PDB entry 2C65 | X-ray diffraction, 1.70 A resolution | chains A and B

== Chain A (and B) ==
Protein: Amine oxidase [flavin-containing] B
From: Homo sapiens
Notes: EC 1.4.3.4; chain B of this document is another copy of the same molecule, construct and numbering; everything in this record applies to it too
Reference sequence: P27338 (AOFB_HUMAN); residues 2-520 here correspond to UniProt positions 1-519 (UniProt number = residue number - 1)
Sequence (520 residues; each row starts with the number of its first residue):
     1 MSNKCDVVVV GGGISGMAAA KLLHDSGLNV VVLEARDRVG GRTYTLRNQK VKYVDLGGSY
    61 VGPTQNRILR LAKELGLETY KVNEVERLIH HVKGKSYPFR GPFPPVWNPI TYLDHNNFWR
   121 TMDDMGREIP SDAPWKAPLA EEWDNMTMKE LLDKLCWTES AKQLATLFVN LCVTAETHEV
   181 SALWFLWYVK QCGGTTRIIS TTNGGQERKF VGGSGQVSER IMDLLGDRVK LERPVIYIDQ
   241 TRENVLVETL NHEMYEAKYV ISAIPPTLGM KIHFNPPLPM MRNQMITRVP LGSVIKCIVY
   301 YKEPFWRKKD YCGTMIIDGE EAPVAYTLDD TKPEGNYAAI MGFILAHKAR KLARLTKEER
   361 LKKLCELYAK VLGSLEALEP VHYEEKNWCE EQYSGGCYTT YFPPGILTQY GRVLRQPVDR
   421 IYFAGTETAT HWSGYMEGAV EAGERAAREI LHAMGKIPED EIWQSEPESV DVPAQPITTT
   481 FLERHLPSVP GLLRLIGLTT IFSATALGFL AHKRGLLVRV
Unresolved in the structure: 1-2, 502-520 (chain B: 1-2, 497-520)
Covalent attachments: flavin-adenine dinucleotide (FAD) linked to C397
Small-molecule neighbours: 4CR / FAD: V10, G11, G12, G13, I14, S15, G16, L33, E34, A35, R36, G40, G41, R42, T43, L56, G57, G58, S59, Y60, P104, W119, L167, F168, L171, C172, I198, I199, Q206, R233, P234, V235, A263, I264, P265, L268, I272, V294, K296, I316, Y326, F343, W388, Y393, Y398, G425, T426, G434, Y435, M436, A439
From the paper describing this entry:
  - conformationally variable residues (side-chain flip): I199

== How chain A and chain B interact ==
Pairs across the interface - 93 pairs, chain A then chain B:
  N145(A) - K149(B)
  N145(A) - H178(B)  hydrogen bond
  K149(A) - N145(B)
  E150(A) - E150(B)
  H178(A) - N145(B)  hydrogen bond
  H178(A) - P404(B)
  H178(A) - G405(B)
  E179(A) - P404(B)
  V235(A) - H273(B)
  I236(A) - I236(B)  hydrophobic
  I236(A) - H273(B)
  Y237(A) - L250(B)  hydrophobic
  E248(A) - H252(B)  salt bridge
  L250(A) - Y237(B)  hydrophobic
  H252(A) - E248(B)  salt bridge
  H252(A) - H252(B)  hydrogen bond
  T267(A) - M270(B)
  L268(A) - M270(B)  hydrophobic
  M270(A) - T267(B)
  M270(A) - L268(B)  hydrophobic
  M270(A) - M270(B)  hydrophobic
  M270(A) - K271(B)  hydrogen bond (backbone-side chain)
  K271(A) - M270(B)  hydrogen bond (side chain-backbone)
  K271(A) - I272(B)  hydrogen bond (side chain-backbone)
  K271(A) - H273(B)  hydrogen bond (backbone-side chain)
  I272(A) - K271(B)  hydrogen bond (backbone-side chain)
  I272(A) - Q392(B)
  H273(A) - V235(B)
  H273(A) - I236(B)
  H273(A) - K271(B)  hydrogen bond (side chain-backbone)
  H273(A) - Q392(B)
  H273(A) - Y393(B)  hydrogen bond
  F274(A) - Q392(B)  hydrogen bond (backbone-side chain)
  M280(A) - A353(B)  hydrophobic
  M280(A) - N387(B)  hydrogen bond
  M280(A) - C389(B)  hydrophobic
  M280(A) - E390(B)
  M281(A) - R350(B)
  N283(A) - C389(B)  hydrogen bond (side chain-backbone)
  N283(A) - E390(B)
  N283(A) - E391(B)  hydrogen bond (side chain-backbone)
  N283(A) - Q392(B)
  Q284(A) - L291(B)
  Q284(A) - G292(B)  hydrogen bond (side chain-backbone)
  Q284(A) - S293(B)  hydrogen bond
  Q284(A) - C389(B)  hydrogen bond
  Q284(A) - G395(B)  hydrogen bond (side chain-backbone)
  Q284(A) - G396(B)
  T287(A) - P290(B)
  R288(A) - P290(B)
  R288(A) - L291(B)  hydrogen bond (side chain-backbone)
  R288(A) - S293(B)  hydrogen bond
  R288(A) - R350(B)
  R288(A) - Y401(B)
  P290(A) - T287(B)
  P290(A) - R288(B)
  L291(A) - Q284(B)
  L291(A) - R288(B)  hydrogen bond (backbone-side chain)
  G292(A) - Q284(B)  hydrogen bond (backbone-side chain)
  S293(A) - Q284(B)  hydrogen bond
  S293(A) - R288(B)  hydrogen bond
  S293(A) - Y410(B)
  H347(A) - Q409(B)
  R350(A) - M281(B)
  R350(A) - R288(B)
  R350(A) - Q409(B)  hydrogen bond
  R350(A) - Y410(B)  hydrogen bond
  A353(A) - M280(B)  hydrophobic
  N387(A) - M280(B)  hydrogen bond
  C389(A) - M280(B)  hydrophobic
  C389(A) - N283(B)  hydrogen bond (backbone-side chain)
  C389(A) - Q284(B)  hydrogen bond
  E390(A) - M280(B)
  E390(A) - N283(B)
  E391(A) - N283(B)  hydrogen bond (backbone-side chain)
  Q392(A) - I272(B)
  Q392(A) - H273(B)
  Q392(A) - F274(B)  hydrogen bond (side chain-backbone)
  Q392(A) - N283(B)
  Y393(A) - H273(B)  hydrogen bond
  G395(A) - Q284(B)  hydrogen bond (backbone-side chain)
  G396(A) - Q284(B)
  Y401(A) - R288(B)
  Y401(A) - I406(B)
  P404(A) - H178(B)
  P404(A) - E179(B)
  P404(A) - P404(B)  hydrophobic
  G405(A) - H178(B)
  I406(A) - Y401(B)
  Q409(A) - H347(B)
  Q409(A) - R350(B)  hydrogen bond
  Y410(A) - S293(B)
  Y410(A) - R350(B)  hydrogen bond
Interface residues without a listed pair, chain A (51 interface residues in all): T147, P234, P277, L278, V289, P403
Interface residues without a listed pair, chain B (50 interface residues in all): T147, P234, P277, V289, P403

== In short ==
51 residues of chain A and 50 residues of chain B are in contact; the contacts include 35 hydrogen bonds and 2
salt bridges. Polar contacts include E248(A)-H252(B), N145(A)-H178(B) and H252(A)-H252(B). Ligands of chain A:
4CR / FAD. From the paper: conformational variability at I199(A).
Chain A and chain B are both Amine oxidase [flavin-containing] B (Homo sapiens); the structure, MAO inhibition
by rasagiline analogues, was determined by X-ray diffraction, deposited together with 2C64, 2C66 and 2C67.
